6V92 - chains j and d of the 35 polymer chains in the assembly; structure by electron microscopy, 20.00 A resolution (very low resolution: no residue pairs are listed; an interface is given only as per-side residue counts).

Chain j:
Molecule: 146-nt DNA strand
Sequence (146 nucleotides; numbered 147 to 292; the number before each row is that of its first residue):
   147 ATCAATATCCACCTGCAGATTCTACCAAAAGTGTATTTGGAAACTGCTCC
   197 ATCAAAAGGCATGTTCAGCTGAATTCAGCTGAACATGCCTTTTGATGGAG
   247 CAGTTTCCAAATACACTTTTGGTAGAATCTGCAGGTGGATATTGAT

Chain d:
Name: Histone H2B type 1-K
Organism: Homo sapiens
UniProt: O60814 (H2B1K_HUMAN); residues -3 to 122 here correspond to UniProt positions 1-126 (UniProt number = residue number + 4)
Amino-acid sequence (126 residues; numbered -3 to 122; the number before each row is that of its first residue; numbers below 1 keep their minus sign (Met-3 is residue -3)):
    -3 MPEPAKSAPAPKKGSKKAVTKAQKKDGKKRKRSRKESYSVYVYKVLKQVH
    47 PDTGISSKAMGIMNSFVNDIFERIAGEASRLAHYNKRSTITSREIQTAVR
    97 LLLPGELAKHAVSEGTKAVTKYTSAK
Disordered / not traced: -3 to 26
UniProt features mapped onto this chain:
  - modified residue: Pro-2 (N-acetylproline), Glu-1 (ADP-ribosyl glutamic acid), Lys2 (N6-(2-hydroxyisobutyryl)lysine), Ser3 (ADP-ribosylserine), Lys8 (N6-(beta-hydroxybutyryl)lysine), Lys9 (N6-(2-hydroxyisobutyryl)lysine), Ser11 (Phosphoserine), Lys12 (N6-acetyllysine), Lys13 (N6-(beta-hydroxybutyryl)lysine), Lys17 (N6-(2-hydroxyisobutyryl)lysine), Lys20 (N6-(2-hydroxyisobutyryl)lysine), Lys21 (N6-(2-hydroxyisobutyryl)lysine), Lys31 (N6-(2-hydroxyisobutyryl)lysine), Glu32 (PolyADP-ribosyl glutamic acid), Ser33 (Phosphoserine), Lys40 (N6-(2-hydroxyisobutyryl)lysine), Lys43 (N6-(2-hydroxyisobutyryl)lysine), Lys54 (N6,N6-dimethyllysine), Arg76 (Dimethylated arginine), Lys82 (N6,N6,N6-trimethyllysine) and 6 more in UniProt
  - glycosylation: Ser109 (O-linked (GlcNAc) serine)
  - cross-link (Glycyl lysine isopeptide (Lys-Gly)): Lys2 (interchain with G-Cter in SUMO2), Lys17 (interchain with G-Cter in SUMO2), Lys31 (interchain with G-Cter in ubiquitin), Lys117 (interchain with G-Cter in ubiquitin)

Chain j / chain d interface:
At this resolution (20 A) residue pairs are not listed: 6 residues of chain j and 9 of chain d lie at the interface.

Summary:
The interface between chain j and chain d involves 6 residues on one side and 9 on the other.
Chain j is a 146-nt DNA strand and chain d is Histone H2B type 1-K (Homo sapiens); the structure, RSC-NCP, was
determined by electron microscopy, deposited together with 6V8O.
